PDB entry 5IWA | X-ray diffraction, 3.50 A resolution | chains P and A of the 21 polymer chains in the assembly

[Chain P]
Protein: 30S ribosomal protein S16
Organism: Thermus thermophilus HB8
UniProt: Q5SJH3 (RS16_THET8); numbering as in UniProt (aligned over 1-85)
Sequence (85 residues; each row starts with the number of its first residue):
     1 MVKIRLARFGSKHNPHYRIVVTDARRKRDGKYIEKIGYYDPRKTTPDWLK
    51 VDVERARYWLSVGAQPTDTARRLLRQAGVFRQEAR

[Chain A]
Molecule: 16S ribosomal RNA
Organism: Thermus thermophilus HB8
Sequence (1509 nucleotides; each row starts with the number of its first residue; note: 42 numbers in that range are skipped by the numbering (no residue carries them; nothing is unmodelled there); a row labelled like 190A-190L holds insertion residues (190A, then the next letters in order)):
     1 AAAUUGGAGAGUUUGAUCCUGGCUCAGGGUGAACGCUGGCGGCGUGCCUA
    51 AGACAUGCAAGUCGUGCGGG
    73 CCGCGGGGUUUUA
    89 CUCCG
    95 UGGUC
   101 AGCGGCGGACGGGUGAGUAACGCGUGGGU
  129A G
   130 ACCUACCCGGAAGAGGGGGACAACCCGGGGAAACUCGGGCUAAUCCCCCA
   180 UGUGGACCCGC
190A-190L CCCUUGGGGUGU
   191 GUCCAAAGGGCUUU
   216 GCCCGCUUCCGGAUGGGCCCGCGUCCCAUCAGCUAGUUGGUGGGGUAAUG
   266 GCCCACCAAGGCGACGACGGGUAGCCGGUCUGAGAGGAUGGCCGGCCACA
   316 GGGGCACUGAGACACGGGCCCCACUCCUACGGGAGGCAGCAGUUAGGAAU
   366 CUUCCGCAAUGGGCGCAAGCCUGACGGAGCGACGCCGCUUGGAGGAAGAA
   416 GCCCUUCGGGGUGUAAACUCCUGAA
   442 CCCGGGACGAAACCCCCGACGA
   474 GGGGACUGACGGUACCGGG
   494 GUAAUAGCGCCGGCCAACUCCGUGCCAGCAGCCGCGGUAAUACGGAGGGC
   544 GCGAGCGUUACCCGGAUUCACUGGGCGUAAAGGGCGUGUAGGCGGCCUGG
   594 GGCGUCCCAUGUGAAAGACCACGGCUCAACCGUGGGGGAGCGUGGGAUAC
   644 GCUCAGGCUAGACGGUGGGAGAGGGUGGUGGAAUUCCCGGAGUAGCGGUG
   694 AAAUGCGCAGAUACCGGGAGGAACGCCGAUGGCGAAGGCAGCCACCUGGU
   744 CCACCCGUGACGCUGAGGCGCGAAAGCGUGGGGAGCAAACCGGAUUAGAU
   794 ACCCGGGUAGUCCACGCCCUAAACGAUGCGCGCUAGGUCUCUGGGUCU
   848 CCUGGGGGCCGAAGCUAACGCGUUAAGCGCGCCGCCUGGGGAGUACGGCC
   898 GCAAGGCUGAAACUCAAAGGAAUUGACGGGGGCCCGCACAAGCGGUGGAG
   948 CAUGUGGUUUAAUUCGAAGCAACGCGAAGAACCUUACCAGGCCUUGACAU
   998 GCUAGG
 1003A G
  1004 AACCCGGGUGAAAGCCUGGGGUGCCCC
1030A-1030D GCGA
  1031 GGGGAGCCCUAGCACAGGUGCUGCAUGGCCGUCGUCAGCUCGUGCCGUGA
  1081 GGUGUUGGGUUAAGUCCCGCAACGAGCGCAACCCCCGCCGUUAGUUGCCA
  1131 GCGGUUCGGCCGGGCACUCUAACGGGACUGCCCGCGAAA
  1171 GCGGGAGGAAGGAGGGGACGACGUCUGGUCAGCAUGGCCCUUACGGCCUG
  1221 GGCGACACACGUGCUACAAUGCCCACUACAAAGCGAUGCCACCCGGCAAC
  1271 GGGGAGCUAAUCGCAAAAAGGUGGGCCCAGUUCGGAUUGGGGUCUGCAAC
  1321 CCGACCCCAUGAAGCCGGAAUCGCUAGUAAUCGCGGAUCAG
 1361A C
  1362 CAUGCCGCGGUGAAUACGUUCCCGGGCCUUGUACACACCGCCCGUCACGC
  1412 CAUGGGAGCGGGCUCUACCCGAAGUCGCCGGG
  1446 AGCCUACGGG
  1459 CAGGCGCCGAGGGUAGGGCCCGUGACUGGGGCGAAGUCGUAACAAGGUAG
  1509 CUGUACCGGAAGGUGCGGCUGGAU
Differences from the reference sequence: expression tag (1-3)
Ion coordination: Mg2+ site 1 near G21 (its only coordinating residue here); Mg2+ site 2: C48, G115; Mg2+ site 3 near A53 (its only coordinating residue here); Mg2+ site 4 near G66 (its only coordinating residue here); Mg2+ site 5 near A109 (its only coordinating residue here); Mg2+ site 6 near G111 (its only coordinating residue here); Mg2+ site 7: A116, G117, G289; Mg2+ site 8: C174, C175; Mg2+ site 9 near A195 (its only coordinating residue here); Mg2+ site 10: G299, G558; Mg2+ site 11 near C307 (its only coordinating residue here); Mg2+ site 12 near A315 (its only coordinating residue here); 54 more Mg2+ sites not listed
Reported in the primary citation:
  - binding site for the ligand 6EK: C1400
  - conformationally variable residues (loop rearrangement): U81 to A85, A792, U793, A794, G1516 to A1519

[How chain P and chain A interact]
Pairs across the interface (93):
  Met-1(P) with A134(A), base contact; C135(A), hydrogen bond to the base; C136(A), sugar contact
  Val-2(P) with A228(A), sugar contact; U229(A), sugar contact
  Lys-3(P) with G377(A), salt bridge to the phosphate
  Arg-5(P) with G376(A), hydrogen bond to the phosphate; G377(A), salt bridge to the phosphate
  Leu-6(P) with U375(A), hydrogen bond to the sugar; G376(A), hydrogen bond to the phosphate
  Arg-8(P) with G391(A), hydrogen bond to the phosphate; G392(A), salt bridge to the phosphate
  Phe-9(P) with C624(A), phosphate contact; G625(A), phosphate contact
  Gly-10(P) with C624(A), sugar contact
  Ser-11(P) with C623(A), sugar contact; C624(A), hydrogen bond to the sugar
  Lys-12(P) with C43(A), phosphate contact; G44(A), salt bridge to the phosphate; G392(A), phosphate contact; A393(A), salt bridge to the phosphate
  His-13(P) with C43(A), phosphate contact; G392(A), hydrogen bond to the phosphate; A393(A), salt bridge to the phosphate; C483(A), sugar contact
  Asn-14(P) with G617(A), base contact; C624(A), sugar contact
  Pro-15(P) with G450(A), sugar contact
  His-16(P) with C624(A), sugar contact; G625(A), sugar contact
  Tyr-17(P) with A374(A), hydrogen bond to the sugar; U375(A), hydrogen bond to the sugar
  Arg-18(P) with A608(A), phosphate contact; A609(A), salt bridge to the phosphate; U626(A), salt bridge to the phosphate
  Asp-23(P) with U229(A), hydrogen bond to the sugar; G230(A), sugar contact
  Ala-24(P) with G377(A), sugar contact
  Arg-25(P) with C110(A), hydrogen bond to the sugar; G111(A), sugar contact; A134(A), base contact; G230(A), sugar contact
  Arg-26(P) with G310(A), phosphate contact; C311(A), salt bridge to the phosphate
  Lys-27(P) with G112(A), phosphate contact; G309(A), salt bridge to the phosphate; G310(A), salt bridge to the phosphate
  Arg-28(P) with U375(A), hydrogen bond to the base; G376(A), sugar contact; C390(A), hydrogen bond to the phosphate; G391(A), salt bridge to the phosphate
  Asp-29(P) with G309(A), sugar contact
  Gly-30(P) with G309(A), phosphate contact; G310(A), phosphate contact
  Lys-31(P) with G309(A), phosphate contact; G310(A), hydrogen bond to the phosphate; A607(A), base contact
  Tyr-32(P) with A608(A), sugar contact
  Ile-33(P) with U229(A), sugar contact
  Lys-35(P) with U626(A), salt bridge to the phosphate; G627(A), salt bridge to the phosphate
  Tyr-38(P) with U626(A), phosphate contact
  Pro-41(P) with G450(A), sugar contact
  Arg-42(P) with C449(A), hydrogen bond to the base; G450(A), sugar contact
  Lys-43(P) with G450(A), salt bridge to the phosphate; A452(A), salt bridge to the phosphate
  Thr-44(P) with G617(A), sugar contact
  Thr-45(P) with G616(A), sugar contact
  Trp-59(P) with A228(A), phosphate contact; U229(A), phosphate contact
  Ser-61(P) with C137(A), hydrogen bond to the sugar
  Val-62(P) with C137(A), sugar contact; G227(A), hydrogen bond to the base; A228(A), sugar contact
  Gly-63(P) with C136(A), hydrogen bond to the sugar; C137(A), sugar contact
  Gln-65(P) with C136(A), hydrogen bond to the sugar; C137(A), phosphate contact
  Thr-67(P) with G376(A), hydrogen bond to the phosphate; G377(A), phosphate contact
  Asp-68(P) with A453(A), sugar contact
  Thr-69(P) with U375(A), hydrogen bond to the phosphate; G376(A), phosphate contact
  Arg-72(P) with A452(A), sugar contact; A453(A), sugar contact
  Arg-75(P) with A463(A), salt bridge to the phosphate; G474(A), salt bridge to the phosphate
  Phe-80(P) with A463(A), sugar contact
  Arg-81(P) with A463(A), phosphate contact; G474(A), sugar contact
  Gln-82(P) with G462(A), sugar contact; A463(A), hydrogen bond to the sugar
Other interface residues (no listed pair), chain P (50 interface residues in all): Tyr-39, Lys-50, Tyr-58
Other interface residues (no listed pair), chain A (46 interface residues in all): A325, G378, A451, C454

[Overview]
50 residues of chain P face 46 of chain A across their interface, with 22 hydrogen bonds and 18 salt bridges.
Among the polar pairs are Met-1(P)/C135(A), Arg-28(P)/U375(A) and Arg-42(P)/C449(A). The paper reports a
binding site for the ligand 6EK at C1400(A); conformational variability at U81(A), A792(A) and U793(A) among
others.
Here chain P is 30S ribosomal protein S16 and chain A is 16S ribosomal RNA, both from Thermus thermophilus
HB8. Entry 5IWA (Crystal structure of the 30S ribosomal subunit from Thermus thermophilus in complex with the
GE81112 peptide ...) was determined by X-ray diffraction.
